8XKW - chains B and F of the 10 polymer chains in the assembly; structure by electron microscopy, 3.64 A resolution.

[Chain B]
Name: Mitochondrial import receptor subunit TOM22
Source organism: Saccharomyces cerevisiae
UniProt: P49334 (TOM22_YEAST); numbering as in UniProt (aligned over 1-152)
Amino-acid sequence (172 residues; numbered 1 to 172; the number before each row is that of its first residue):
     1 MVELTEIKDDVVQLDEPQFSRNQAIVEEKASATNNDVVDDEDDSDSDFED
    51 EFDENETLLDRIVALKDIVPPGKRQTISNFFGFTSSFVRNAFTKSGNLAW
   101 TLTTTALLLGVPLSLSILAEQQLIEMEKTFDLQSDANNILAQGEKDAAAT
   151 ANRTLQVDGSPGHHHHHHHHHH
Unresolved in the structure: 1-85, 136-172
Differences from the reference sequence: expression tag (153-172)
Swiss-Prot annotation at these positions:
  - modified residue (Phosphoserine): Ser44, Ser46

[Chain F]
Name: Mitochondrial import receptor subunit TOM40
Source organism: Saccharomyces cerevisiae
UniProt: P23644 (TOM40_YEAST); residues 1-387 here = UniProt positions 1-387
Amino-acid sequence (387 residues; each row starts with the number of its first residue):
     1 MSAPTPLAEASQIPTIPALSPLTAKQSKGNFFSSNPISSFVVDTYKQLHS
    51 HRQSLELVNPGTVENLNKEVSRDVFLSQYFFTGLRADLNKAFSMNPAFQT
   101 SHTFSIGSQALPKYAFSALFANDNLFAQGNIDNDLSVSGRLNYGWDKKNI
   151 SKVNLQISDGQPTMCQLEQDYQASDFSVNVKTLNPSFSEKGEFTGVAVAS
   201 FLQSVTPQLALGLETLYSRTDGSAPGDAGVSYLTRYVSKKQDWIFSGQLQ
   251 ANGALIASLWRKVAQNVEAGIETTLQAGMVPITDPLMGTPIGIQPTVEGS
   301 TTIGAKYEYRQSVYRGTLDSNGKVACFLERKVLPTLSVLFCGEIDHFKND
   351 TKIGCGLQFETAGNQELLMLQQGLDADGNPLQALPQL
Unresolved in the structure: 1-48, 281-293, 374-387

[Interface between chain B and chain F]
Pairs across the interface (6; chain B residue first):
  Asn97(B) - Lys113(F)
  Trp100(B) - Phe104(F)
  Trp100(B) - Lys113(F)  hydrogen bond (side chain-backbone)
  Leu107(B) - Ala86(F)  hydrophobic
  Val111(B) - Leu357(F)  hydrophobic
  Leu118(B) - Leu333(F)  hydrophobic
Other interface residues (no listed pair), chain B (9 interface residues in all): Thr103, Thr104, Leu108, Leu115
Other interface residues (no listed pair), chain F (12 interface residues in all): Leu84, Leu88, Ser105, Ile106, Tyr114, Leu336, Val338

[In short]
9 residues of chain B and 12 residues of chain F are in contact, with 1 hydrogen bond. Its one hydrogen-bonded
contact is Trp100(B)-Lys113(F).
Chain B is Mitochondrial import receptor subunit TOM22 and chain F is Mitochondrial import receptor subunit
TOM40, both from Saccharomyces cerevisiae; the structure, Structure of the TOM40 complex unannealed, was
determined by electron microscopy.
